Entry 8THD (electron microscopy, 3.25 A resolution); this record covers chains F and H of the 8 polymer chains in the assembly.

== Chain F (and H) ==
Name: Proliferating cell nuclear antigen
From: Saccharomyces cerevisiae
Notes: chain H of this document is another copy of the same molecule, construct and numbering; everything in this record applies to it too
UniProt: A0A6B7JGY6 (A0A6B7JGY6_YEASX); residues 1-258 here = UniProt positions 1-258
Amino-acid sequence (260 residues; numbered -1 to 258; the number before each row is that of its first residue; numbers below 1 keep their minus sign (Ala-1 is residue -1)):
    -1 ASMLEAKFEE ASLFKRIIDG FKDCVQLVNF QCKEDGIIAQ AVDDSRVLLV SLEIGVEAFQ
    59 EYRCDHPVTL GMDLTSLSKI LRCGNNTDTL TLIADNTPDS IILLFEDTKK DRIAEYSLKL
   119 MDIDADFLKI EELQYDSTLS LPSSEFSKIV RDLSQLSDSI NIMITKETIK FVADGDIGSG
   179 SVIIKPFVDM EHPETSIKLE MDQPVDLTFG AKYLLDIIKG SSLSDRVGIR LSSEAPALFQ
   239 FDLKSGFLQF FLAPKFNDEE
Unresolved in the structure: -1 to 0, 255-258 (chain H: -1 to 0, 256-258)
Sequence notes: expression tag (-1 to 0)

== How chain F and chain H interact ==
Residue-residue contacts - 13 pairs, chain F then chain H:
  Cys81(F) - Asp150(H)
  Asn83(F) - Lys146(H)  hydrogen bond
  Asp109(F) - Ile181(H)
  Asp109(F) - Ile182(H)
  Ile111(F) - Ser179(H)
  Ile111(F) - Val180(H)
  Glu113(F) - Ser177(H)
  Glu113(F) - Gly178(H)
  Tyr114(F) - Asp150(H)
  Tyr114(F) - Leu154(H)  hydrophobic
  Ser115(F) - Ile175(H)
  Ser115(F) - Gly176(H)
  Leu116(F) - Ile175(H)
Also at the interface, not in a pair above, chain F (10 interface residues in all): Lys77, Lys117
Also at the interface, not in a pair above, chain H (12 interface residues in all): Gln153

== Overview ==
Chain F and chain H form an interface of 10 and 12 residues respectively, with 1 hydrogen bond. Its one
hydrogen-bonded contact is Asn83(F)-Lys146(H).
Chain F and chain H are both Proliferating cell nuclear antigen (Saccharomyces cerevisiae); the structure,
Structure of the Saccharomyces cerevisiae clamp unloader Elg1-RFC bound to PCNA, was determined by electron
microscopy, deposited together with 8THB and 8THC.
